8IDH - chain A; structure by X-ray diffraction, 1.57 A resolution.

# Chain A
Molecule: Bromodomain-containing protein 4
Source organism: Homo sapiens
UniProt: O60885 (BRD4_HUMAN), isoform O60885-2; numbering as in UniProt (aligned over 349-460)
Sequence (112 residues; each row starts with the number of its first residue):
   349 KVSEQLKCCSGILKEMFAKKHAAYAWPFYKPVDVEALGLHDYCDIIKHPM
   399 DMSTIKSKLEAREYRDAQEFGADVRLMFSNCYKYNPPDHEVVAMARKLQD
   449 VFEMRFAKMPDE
Modified positions: Cys356 (s,S-(2-hydroxyethyl)thiocysteine; CME); Cys391 (s,S-(2-hydroxyethyl)thiocysteine; CME)
Swiss-Prot annotation at these positions:
  - site: Asn433 (Acetylated histone binding)
  - natural variant: Tyr390 (Y390C: Found in a patient with a neurodevelopmental syndrome; uncertain significance), Tyr430 (Y430C: In CDLS6)
  - mutagenesis: Asn433 (N433A: Abolishes binding to acetylated histones)
Small-molecule neighbours: OWO (7-[2-fluoranyl-3-(1,3,5-trimethylpyrazol-4-yl)phenyl]-1H-imidazo[4,5-b]pyridine): Trp374, Pro375, Phe376, Val380, Leu385, Leu387, Tyr390, Cys429, Tyr432, Asn433, Val439, Met442

# In short
Ligands of chain A: compound OWO. Curated annotation (UniProt) lists one mutagenesis site.
Chain A is Bromodomain-containing protein 4 (Homo sapiens); the structure, Bromodomain and Extra-terminal
Domain (BET) BRD4, was determined by X-ray diffraction together with 8IBQ from the same study.
